8AGD - chains A and B of the 6 polymer chains in the assembly; structure by electron microscopy, 3.50 A resolution.

[Chain A (and B)]
Name: S-layer protein SlpA
From: Deinococcus radiodurans R1
Notes: chain B of this document is another copy of the same molecule, construct and numbering; everything in this record applies to it too
UniProtKB: Q9RRB6 (SLPA_DEIRA); residues 1-1167 here = UniProt positions 1-1167
Chain sequence (1167 residues; numbered 1 to 1167; the number before each row is that of its first residue):
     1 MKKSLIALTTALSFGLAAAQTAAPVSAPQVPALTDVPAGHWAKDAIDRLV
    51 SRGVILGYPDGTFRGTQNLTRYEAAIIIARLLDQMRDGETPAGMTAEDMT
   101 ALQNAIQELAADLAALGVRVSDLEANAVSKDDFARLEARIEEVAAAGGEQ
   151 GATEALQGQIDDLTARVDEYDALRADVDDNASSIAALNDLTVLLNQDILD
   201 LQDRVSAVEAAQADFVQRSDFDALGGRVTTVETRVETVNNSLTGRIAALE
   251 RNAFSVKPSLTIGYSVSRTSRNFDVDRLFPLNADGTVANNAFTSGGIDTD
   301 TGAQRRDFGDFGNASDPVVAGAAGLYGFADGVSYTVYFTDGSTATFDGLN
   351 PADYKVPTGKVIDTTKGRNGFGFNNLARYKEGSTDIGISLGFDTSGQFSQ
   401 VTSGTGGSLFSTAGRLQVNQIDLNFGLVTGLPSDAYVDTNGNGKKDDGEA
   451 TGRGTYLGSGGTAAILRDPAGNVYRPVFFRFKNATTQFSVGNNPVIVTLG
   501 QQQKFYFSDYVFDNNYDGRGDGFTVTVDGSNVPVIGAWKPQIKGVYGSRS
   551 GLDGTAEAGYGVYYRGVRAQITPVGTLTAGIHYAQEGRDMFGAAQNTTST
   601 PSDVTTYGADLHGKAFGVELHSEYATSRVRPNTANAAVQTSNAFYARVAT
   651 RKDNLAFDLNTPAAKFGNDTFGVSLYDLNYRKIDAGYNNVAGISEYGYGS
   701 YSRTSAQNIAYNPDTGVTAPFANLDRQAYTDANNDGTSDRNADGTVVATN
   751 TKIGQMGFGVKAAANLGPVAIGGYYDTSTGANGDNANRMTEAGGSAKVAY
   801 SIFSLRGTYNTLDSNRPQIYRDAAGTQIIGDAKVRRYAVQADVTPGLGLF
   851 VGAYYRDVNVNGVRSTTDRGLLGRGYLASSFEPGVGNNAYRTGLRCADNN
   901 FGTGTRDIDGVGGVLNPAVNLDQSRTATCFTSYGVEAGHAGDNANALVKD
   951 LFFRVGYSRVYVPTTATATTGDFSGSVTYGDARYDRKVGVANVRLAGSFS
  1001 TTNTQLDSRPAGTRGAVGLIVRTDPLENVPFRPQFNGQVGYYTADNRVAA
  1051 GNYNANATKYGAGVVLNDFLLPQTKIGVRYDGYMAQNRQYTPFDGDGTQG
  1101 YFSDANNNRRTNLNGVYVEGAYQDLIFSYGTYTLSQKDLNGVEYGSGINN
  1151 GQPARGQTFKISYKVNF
Not modelled in the structure: 1-49, 159-165
Swiss-Prot annotation at these positions:
  - binding site (Cu(2+)): D274, D276, R305, F308, D310, E381, D513, N515, R549, G551, D553, G559, G716
  - binding site (Fe(3+)): D438, N442, K444, D446, E449
  - binding site (deinoxanthin): S622
Ion coordination: Cu ion site 1: D274, D276, R305, F308, D310; Cu ion site 2: E381 (shared with R549(B), G551(B), G559(B) of chain B); Fe ion: D438, N442, K444, D446; Cu ion site 3: D513, N515, G716; Cu ion site 4: R549, G551, G559 (shared with 1 residue of chain C)
Small-molecule neighbours:
  - JPI ((3S,5R,6R)-5-[(3S,7R,12S,16S,20S)-3,7,12,16,20,24-hexamethyl-24-oxidanyl-pentacosyl]-4,4,6-trimethyl-cyclohexane-1,3-diol): P494, V527, D528, G529, V532, P540, Q541, I542, A569, Q570, I571, A579, G580, I581, A609, D610, L611, S622, E623, Y624, F644
  - JPX / JQ6, molecule 1: V266, R268, T1074, K1075, I1076, V1118, G1120, A1121, Y1122, F1127, Y1129, Q1157, F1159
  - JPX / JQ6, molecule 2: V495, V497, F523, V525, I542, G544, V545, Y546, Y563, R565, G566, Y583, Q585, E586, G587, R588, D589, S602, D603, T605, Y607, R628, R630

[Chain A / chain B interface]
Residue-residue contacts - 213 pairs, chain A then chain B:
  A152(A) - G151(B)
  A155(A) - A155(B)  hydrophobic
  L156(A) - L156(B)
  R166(A) - E154(B)  hydrogen bond (side chain-backbone)
  R166(A) - L156(B)
  R166(A) - Q157(B)
  R166(A) - R166(B)
  V167(A) - R166(B)
  V167(A) - V167(B)  hydrophobic
  V167(A) - D168(B)
  N180(A) - D179(B)
  A185(A) - A185(B)  hydrophobic
  D189(A) - N188(B)
  L199(A) - Q196(B)
  L199(A) - D197(B)
  L201(A) - L201(B)  hydrophobic
  Q202(A) - D200(B)
  Q202(A) - L201(B)
  V205(A) - L201(B)  hydrophobic
  V205(A) - R204(B)
  E209(A) - R204(B)
  E209(A) - V208(B)  hydrogen bond (side chain-backbone)
  Q212(A) - V208(B)
  Q212(A) - Q212(B)  hydrogen bond
  Q212(A) - F215(B)
  F215(A) - F215(B)  hydrophobic
  V216(A) - F215(B)
  V216(A) - V216(B)  hydrophobic
  Q217(A) - D214(B)
  Q217(A) - F215(B)
  Q217(A) - V216(B)
  R218(A) - F215(B)  hydrogen bond (backbone-backbone)
  R218(A) - V216(B)
  R218(A) - D220(B)  salt bridge
  F221(A) - V216(B)  hydrophobic
  F221(A) - D220(B)
  F221(A) - F221(B)  hydrophobic
  F221(A) - L224(B)  hydrophobic
  L224(A) - L224(B)  hydrophobic
  V228(A) - R227(B)
  V228(A) - V228(B)  hydrophobic
  T229(A) - R227(B)
  V231(A) - V231(B)  hydrophobic
  E232(A) - R227(B)
  E232(A) - V231(B)
  V235(A) - R234(B)
  V235(A) - V235(B)  hydrophobic
  E236(A) - R234(B)  salt bridge
  N239(A) - R234(B)
  N239(A) - V238(B)
  L242(A) - L242(B)  hydrophobic
  T243(A) - L242(B)
  T243(A) - R245(B)
  I246(A) - L242(B)  hydrophobic
  I246(A) - R245(B)
  I246(A) - I246(B)  hydrophobic
  I246(A) - L249(B)  hydrophobic
  L249(A) - L249(B)  hydrophobic
  E250(A) - R245(B)  salt bridge
  E250(A) - L249(B)
  F254(A) - N252(B)
  S255(A) - N252(B)
  V256(A) - N252(B)
  V256(A) - F398(B)
  P258(A) - F398(B)  hydrophobic
  L260(A) - F488(B)  hydrophobic
  I262(A) - F488(B)  hydrophobic
  Y264(A) - L499(B)  hydrophobic
  Y264(A) - D521(B)
  Y264(A) - Y546(B)  hydrogen bond
  Y264(A) - S548(B)
  Y264(A) - Y563(B)
  V266(A) - Y546(B)
  V266(A) - Y563(B)
  R268(A) - Y563(B)
  R268(A) - D589(B)  salt bridge
  R268(A) - M590(B)
  R268(A) - F591(B)
  T269(A) - F591(B)
  N289(A) - S408(B)
  N290(A) - S408(B)
  A291(A) - S408(B)
  A377(A) - F591(B)  hydrophobic
  R378(A) - F591(B)
  Y379(A) - Y560(B)
  Y379(A) - G561(B)
  Y379(A) - Y563(B)  hydrogen bond
  Y379(A) - D589(B)  hydrogen bond
  Y379(A) - F591(B)  hydrophobic
  E381(A) - G551(B)
  E381(A) - L552(B)
  E381(A) - D553(B)  hydrogen bond (side chain-backbone)
  E381(A) - G559(B)
  E381(A) - Y560(B)
  E381(A) - G561(B)
  E381(A) - Y563(B)
  G382(A) - S548(B)  hydrogen bond (backbone-side chain)
  G382(A) - G551(B)
  G382(A) - L552(B)
  G382(A) - Y563(B)  hydrogen bond (backbone-side chain)
  S383(A) - D521(B)
  S383(A) - L552(B)
  T384(A) - L499(B)
  T384(A) - G500(B)
  T384(A) - Q501(B)  hydrogen bond (backbone-side chain)
  T384(A) - D521(B)  hydrogen bond (backbone-side chain)
  T384(A) - G522(B)
  D385(A) - Q501(B)
  I386(A) - N483(B)
  I386(A) - Q501(B)
  I388(A) - L423(B)  hydrophobic
  I388(A) - F481(B)  hydrophobic
  I388(A) - N483(B)
  L390(A) - F425(B)  hydrophobic
  L390(A) - F479(B)  hydrophobic
  F392(A) - F254(B)  hydrophobic
  T429(A) - F479(B)
  Y456(A) - Y456(B)
  L457(A) - V437(B)  hydrophobic
  L457(A) - Y456(B)  hydrogen bond (backbone-side chain)
  A463(A) - D438(B)
  A463(A) - T439(B)
  A464(A) - V437(B)  hydrophobic
  A464(A) - D438(B)
  I465(A) - Y436(B)
  I465(A) - V437(B)
  I465(A) - D438(B)  hydrogen bond (backbone-backbone)
  L466(A) - L431(B)  hydrophobic
  L466(A) - Y436(B)
  L466(A) - G452(B)
  L466(A) - F478(B)  hydrophobic
  R467(A) - A435(B)
  R467(A) - Y436(B)  hydrogen bond
  R467(A) - G443(B)  hydrogen bond (side chain-backbone)
  D468(A) - P432(B)
  D468(A) - D434(B)
  P469(A) - D434(B)
  P469(A) - Y436(B)
  A470(A) - K482(B)
  N472(A) - R480(B)  hydrogen bond
  N472(A) - F481(B)
  N472(A) - K482(B)
  V473(A) - F479(B)
  V473(A) - R480(B)
  V473(A) - F481(B)  hydrogen bond (backbone-backbone)
  Y474(A) - L431(B)  hydrophobic
  Y474(A) - P432(B)
  Y474(A) - F479(B)
  Y474(A) - R480(B)
  R475(A) - F478(B)
  R475(A) - F479(B)  hydrogen bond (backbone-backbone)
  R475(A) - F481(B)
  P476(A) - Y456(B)
  P476(A) - V477(B)
  P476(A) - F478(B)
  V477(A) - L427(B)  hydrophobic
  V477(A) - V477(B)  hydrogen bond (backbone-backbone)
  V477(A) - F478(B)
  V477(A) - F479(B)
  V1065(A) - L409(B)
  V1065(A) - F410(B)  hydrophobic
  L1071(A) - P494(B)  hydrophobic
  L1071(A) - V495(B)  hydrophobic
  Q1073(A) - A413(B)
  Q1073(A) - L416(B)
  K1075(A) - F410(B)
  K1075(A) - S411(B)
  G1077(A) - L409(B)
  Y1117(A) - S408(B)
  Y1117(A) - L409(B)  hydrophobic
  E1119(A) - G407(B)
  E1119(A) - S408(B)  hydrogen bond (side chain-backbone)
  E1119(A) - L409(B)  hydrogen bond (side chain-backbone)
  E1119(A) - F410(B)
  G1120(A) - F410(B)
  A1121(A) - F410(B)  hydrophobic
  A1121(A) - T412(B)
  Y1122(A) - V490(B)  hydrophobic
  Y1122(A) - G491(B)
  Y1122(A) - V495(B)  hydrogen bond (side chain-backbone)
  Q1123(A) - T412(B)
  Q1123(A) - L416(B)
  Q1123(A) - Q417(B)
  Q1123(A) - G491(B)
  Q1123(A) - N492(B)
  D1124(A) - S403(B)  hydrogen bond
  D1124(A) - G404(B)
  D1124(A) - T405(B)
  D1124(A) - T412(B)  hydrogen bond
  D1124(A) - G414(B)  hydrogen bond (side chain-backbone)
  D1124(A) - R415(B)
  D1124(A) - L416(B)  hydrogen bond (side chain-backbone)
  L1125(A) - V497(B)  hydrophobic
  I1126(A) - G406(B)
  I1126(A) - G407(B)
  F1127(A) - V497(B)  hydrophobic
  F1159(A) - Y546(B)  hydrophobic
  I1161(A) - L499(B)  hydrophobic
  I1161(A) - F523(B)  hydrophobic
  Y1163(A) - S403(B)
  Y1163(A) - Q417(B)
  Y1163(A) - N419(B)  hydrogen bond
  Y1163(A) - V490(B)
  K1164(A) - S403(B)
  K1164(A) - G404(B)  hydrogen bond (backbone-backbone)
  V1165(A) - V401(B)  hydrophobic
  V1165(A) - T402(B)
  N1166(A) - V401(B)
  N1166(A) - T402(B)  hydrogen bond (backbone-backbone)
  F1167(A) - F398(B)
  F1167(A) - Q400(B)
  F1167(A) - V401(B)  hydrophobic
  F1167(A) - I421(B)  hydrophobic
Other interface residues (no listed pair), chain A (113 interface residues in all): Q84, G117, D176, A186, L193, I198, V208, G225, A247, A253, K380, G458, S459, T462, G471, I1076, V1078
Other interface residues (no listed pair), chain B (119 interface residues in all): L56, G57, G117, A152, T153, A175, V177, T191, N195, V205, A207, T230, V428, T455, S489, R549

[Overview]
113 residues of chain A and 119 residues of chain B are in contact; the contacts include 30 hydrogen bonds and
4 salt bridges. Polar contacts include R218(A)-D220(B), E236(A)-R234(B) and E250(A)-R245(B). Bound to chain A:
compound JPI and JPX / JQ6.
Chain A and chain B are both S-layer protein SlpA (Deinococcus radiodurans R1); the structure, Full SDBC and
SOD assembly, was determined by electron microscopy, deposited together with 8ACA and 8ACQ.
